Entry 6I3F (X-ray diffraction, 2.55 A resolution); this record covers chains A and B.

Chain A:
Molecule: Angiotensinogen
Organism: Homo sapiens
UniProt: P01019 (ANGT_HUMAN); residues 1-452 here correspond to UniProt positions 34-485 (UniProt number = residue number + 33)
Chain sequence (458 residues; row label = number of the first residue in the row):
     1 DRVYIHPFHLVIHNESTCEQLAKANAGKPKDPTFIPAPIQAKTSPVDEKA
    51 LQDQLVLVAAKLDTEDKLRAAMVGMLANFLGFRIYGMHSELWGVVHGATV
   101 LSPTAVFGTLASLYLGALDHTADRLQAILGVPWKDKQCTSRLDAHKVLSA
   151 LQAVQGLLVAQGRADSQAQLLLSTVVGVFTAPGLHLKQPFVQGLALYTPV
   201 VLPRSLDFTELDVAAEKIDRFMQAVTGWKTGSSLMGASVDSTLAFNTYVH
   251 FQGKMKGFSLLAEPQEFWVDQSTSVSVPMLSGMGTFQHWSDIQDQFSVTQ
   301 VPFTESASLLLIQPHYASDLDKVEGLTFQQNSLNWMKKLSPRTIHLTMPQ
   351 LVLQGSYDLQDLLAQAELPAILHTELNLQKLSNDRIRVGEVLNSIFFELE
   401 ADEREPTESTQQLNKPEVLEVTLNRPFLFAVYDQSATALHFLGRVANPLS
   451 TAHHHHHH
Not modelled in the structure: 16-28, 132-141, 403-417
Sequence notes: engineered mutation Gln137 (Asn170 in P01019), Ser232 (Cys265 in P01019), Gln271 (Asn304 in P01019), Gln295 (Asn328 in P01019), Ser308 (Cys341 in P01019); expression tag (453-458)
Covalent attachments: N-acetylglucosamine (NAG) linked to Asn14
What the authors report for this chain:
  - contacts within the chain: Arg2-Gln300 (hydrogen bond), Val3-Met336 (hydrophobic contact), His9-His13 (water-mediated contact)
  - mutagenesis - N334T: unchanged binding to Renin (chain B)
  - mutagenesis - N334T: unchanged catalytic activity with Renin (chain B)
  - mutagenesis - N14Q (2.5-fold), N14Q/N137Q/N271Q/N295Q (2.5-fold): increased catalytic activity with Renin (chain B)
  - post-translational modification sites: Asn14
  - conformationally variable residues (helix shift, order/disorder transition, side-chain flip): Leu10, Asn14, Ser16 to Lys28, Trp92, Pro132 to Arg141, Gln330 to Met336, Leu333 to Lys337
  - disease-associated variants - L10F (2-fold): increased catalytic activity on renin (citing earlier work)
  - disease-associated variants - M235T: increased expression (citing earlier work)

Chain B:
Molecule: Renin
Organism: Homo sapiens
Notes: EC 3.4.23.15
UniProt: P00797 (RENI_HUMAN); residues 1-340 here correspond to UniProt positions 67-406 (UniProt number = residue number + 66)
Chain sequence (340 residues; each row starts with the number of its first residue):
     1 LTLGNTTSSVILTNYMDTQYYGEIGIGTPPQTFKVVFDTGSSNVWVPSSK
    51 CSRLYTACVYHKLFDASDSSSYKHNGTELTLRYSTGTVSGFLSQDIITVG
   101 GITVTQMFGEVTEMPALPFMLAEFDGVVGMGFIEQAIGRVTPIFDNIISQ
   151 GVLKEDVFSFYYNRDSENSQSLGGQIVLGGSDPQHYEGNFHYINLIKTGV
   201 WQIQMKGVSVGSSTLLCEDGCLALVATGASYISGSTSSIEKLMEALGAKK
   251 RLFDYVVKCNEGPTLPDISFHLGGKEYTLTSADYVFQESYSSKKLCTLAI
   301 HAMDIPPPTGPTWALGATFIRKFYTEFDRRNNRIGFALAR
Not modelled in the structure: 1-2
Sequence notes: engineered mutation Ala226 (Asp292 in P00797)
UniProt features mapped onto this chain:
  - active site: Asp38
  - glycosylation (N-linked (GlcNAc...) asparagine): Asn5, Asn75
Disulfides: Cys51-Cys58, Cys217-Cys221, Cys259-Cys296
Covalent attachments: glycan linked to Asn75
What the authors report for this chain:
  - catalytic residues: Asp38
  - contacts within the chain: Asp38-Ser41 (hydrogen bond), Trp45-Tyr83 (hydrogen bond), Ser41-Tyr83 (water-mediated contact)
  - mutagenesis - D226A: abolished catalytic activity (proposed by the authors, not directly observed)

Interface between chain A and chain B:
Contacting residue pairs (84):
  Asp1(A) - Lys294(B)  salt bridge
  Tyr4(A) - Phe253(B)  hydrophobic
  Ile5(A) - Met16(B)  hydrophobic
  Ile5(A) - Thr18(B)
  His6(A) - Pro118(B)
  His6(A) - Leu121(B)
  Pro7(A) - Ser230(B)
  Pro7(A) - Tyr231(B)  hydrophobic
  Pro7(A) - His301(B)
  Phe8(A) - Gln19(B)
  Phe8(A) - Pro118(B)
  Phe8(A) - Leu121(B)
  Phe8(A) - Ala122(B)  hydrophobic
  Phe8(A) - Phe124(B)  hydrophobic
  Phe8(A) - Gly228(B)
  Phe8(A) - Ala229(B)
  Phe8(A) - Ser230(B)  hydrogen bond (backbone-side chain)
  His9(A) - Ser233(B)  hydrogen bond
  His9(A) - His301(B)
  His9(A) - Met303(B)
  His9(A) - Ile305(B)
  His9(A) - Ala314(B)
  Leu10(A) - Val36(B)  hydrophobic
  Leu10(A) - Asp38(B)
  Leu10(A) - Ser41(B)  hydrogen bond (backbone-side chain)
  Leu10(A) - Tyr83(B)
  Leu10(A) - Val127(B)  hydrophobic
  Leu10(A) - Gly228(B)
  Val11(A) - Asp38(B)
  Val11(A) - Gly40(B)
  Val11(A) - Tyr83(B)
  Val11(A) - Leu224(B)  hydrophobic
  Ile12(A) - Asn43(B)
  Ile12(A) - Leu81(B)  hydrophobic
  Ile12(A) - Arg82(B)
  Ile12(A) - Tyr83(B)  hydrophobic
  Ile12(A) - Ile137(B)  hydrophobic
  His13(A) - Arg82(B)  hydrogen bond (backbone-backbone)
  His13(A) - Ser84(B)
  His13(A) - Met303(B)
  His13(A) - Asp304(B)
  His13(A) - Pro306(B)
  Asn14(A) - Arg82(B)  hydrogen bond (backbone-backbone)
  Asn14(A) - Ile137(B)
  Glu15(A) - Arg82(B)
  Glu15(A) - Pro306(B)
  Lys67(A) - Leu252(B)
  Leu68(A) - Leu252(B)
  Leu68(A) - Phe253(B)  hydrophobic
  Ala71(A) - Leu252(B)  hydrophobic
  Ala71(A) - Phe253(B)  hydrophobic
  Met72(A) - Leu117(B)
  Met72(A) - Phe253(B)  hydrophobic
  Met75(A) - Phe253(B)  hydrophobic
  Leu76(A) - Ala116(B)  hydrophobic
  Leu76(A) - Leu117(B)  hydrophobic
  Phe79(A) - Ala116(B)  hydrophobic
  Phe79(A) - Leu117(B)  hydrophobic
  Phe79(A) - Met120(B)  hydrophobic
  Phe79(A) - Leu121(B)  hydrophobic
  Arg83(A) - Arg53(B)  hydrogen bond (side chain-backbone)
  Arg83(A) - Leu54(B)  hydrogen bond (side chain-backbone)
  Arg83(A) - Thr56(B)  hydrogen bond
  Arg83(A) - Val59(B)
  Arg83(A) - Tyr60(B)
  Arg124(A) - Leu54(B)
  Ala127(A) - Leu54(B)
  Ala127(A) - Tyr55(B)  hydrophobic
  Ile128(A) - Leu54(B)
  Gly130(A) - Pro115(B)
  Gly130(A) - Ala116(B)  hydrogen bond (backbone-backbone)
  Gln329(A) - Tyr60(B)
  Asn331(A) - Thr56(B)
  Asn331(A) - Tyr60(B)
  Asn331(A) - Met120(B)
  Asn334(A) - Tyr15(B)  hydrogen bond
  Asn334(A) - Glu123(B)
  Glu367(A) - Arg53(B)  salt bridge
  Leu368(A) - Arg53(B)
  Pro369(A) - Arg53(B)
  Pro369(A) - Leu54(B)  hydrophobic
  Ile371(A) - Leu54(B)  hydrophobic
  Gln434(A) - Leu252(B)
  Ser435(A) - Leu252(B)
Other interface residues (no listed pair), chain A (36 interface residues in all): Gln330, Thr437
Other interface residues (no listed pair), chain B (48 interface residues in all): Ser52, Ala226, Asp254
From the paper, about this interface:
  - residue pairs: His9(A)-Ser233(B) (hydrogen bond), Arg83(A)-Arg53(B) (hydrogen bond), Arg83(A)-Leu54(B) (hydrogen bond), Arg83(A)-Thr56(B) (hydrogen bond), Asn331(A)-Tyr60(B), Asn334(A)-Tyr15(B) (hydrogen bond), Glu367(A)-Arg53(B) (salt bridge), Val36(B)-Leu10(A), Asp38(B)-Leu10(A) (hydrogen bond), Leu81(B)-Ile12(A), Tyr83(B)-Leu10(A), Tyr83(B)-Ile12(A), Ser84(B)-His9(A) (water-mediated contact), Pro118(B)-Phe8(A), Leu121(B)-Phe8(A), Ala122(B)-Phe8(A), Phe124(B)-Phe8(A), Val127(B)-Leu10(A), Ile137(B)-Ile12(A), Leu224(B)-Val11(A), Ile305(B)-Val11(A)
  - interface residues, chain A: Phe8(A), Leu10(A), Val11(A), Ile12(A), Leu68(A), Ala71(A), Met72(A), Met75(A), Leu76(A), Phe79(A), Ala127(A), Ile128(A), Leu368(A), Pro369(A), Ile371(A)
  - hot spots on chain A (mutagenesis) - R83H (2.2-fold), N331D (4.6-fold): decreased binding to Renin (chain B)
  - hot spots on chain A (mutagenesis) - R83H, N331D (5-fold): decreased catalytic activity with Renin (chain B)
  - interface residues, chain B: Leu54(B), Tyr55(B), Ala116(B), Leu117(B), Met120(B), Leu121(B), Leu252(B), Phe253(B)

Overview:
36 residues of chain A face 48 of chain B across their interface, with 10 hydrogen bonds and 2 salt bridges.
Among the polar pairs are Asp1(A)-Lys294(B), Glu367(A)-Arg53(B) and Phe8(A)-Ser230(B). The authors report
hydrogen bonds between His9(A) and Ser233(B), Arg83(A) and Arg53(B) and Arg83(A) and Leu54(B) among others;
contacts between Asn331(A) and Tyr60(B), Val36(B) and Leu10(A) and Leu81(B) and Ile12(A) among others; a salt
bridge between Glu367(A) and Arg53(B). The paper reports the catalytic residue Asp38(B); N14Q and
N14Q/N137Q/N271Q/N295Q of chain A increase catalytic activity with Renin (chain B); 8 substitutions were
tested in all.
Here chain A is Angiotensinogen and chain B is Renin, both from Homo sapiens. Entry 6I3F (Crystal structure of
the complex of human angiotensinogen and renin at 2.55 Angstrom) was determined by X-ray diffraction together
with 6I3I, 5M3X and 5M3Y from the same study.
